PDB entry 9FJK | electron microscopy, 2.84 A resolution | chains B and H of the 5 polymer chains in the assembly

[Chain B]
Name: Spike glycoprotein, Fibritin
Source organism: Severe acute respiratory syndrome coronavirus 2
Reference sequence: chimeric construct of P0DTC2, P10104: residues 1-1204 from P0DTC2 (SPIKE_SARS2) positions 1-1204 (same numbers); residues 1208-1234 from P10104 positions 458-484 (UniProt number = residue number - 750)
Chain sequence (1277 residues; each row starts with the number of its first residue):
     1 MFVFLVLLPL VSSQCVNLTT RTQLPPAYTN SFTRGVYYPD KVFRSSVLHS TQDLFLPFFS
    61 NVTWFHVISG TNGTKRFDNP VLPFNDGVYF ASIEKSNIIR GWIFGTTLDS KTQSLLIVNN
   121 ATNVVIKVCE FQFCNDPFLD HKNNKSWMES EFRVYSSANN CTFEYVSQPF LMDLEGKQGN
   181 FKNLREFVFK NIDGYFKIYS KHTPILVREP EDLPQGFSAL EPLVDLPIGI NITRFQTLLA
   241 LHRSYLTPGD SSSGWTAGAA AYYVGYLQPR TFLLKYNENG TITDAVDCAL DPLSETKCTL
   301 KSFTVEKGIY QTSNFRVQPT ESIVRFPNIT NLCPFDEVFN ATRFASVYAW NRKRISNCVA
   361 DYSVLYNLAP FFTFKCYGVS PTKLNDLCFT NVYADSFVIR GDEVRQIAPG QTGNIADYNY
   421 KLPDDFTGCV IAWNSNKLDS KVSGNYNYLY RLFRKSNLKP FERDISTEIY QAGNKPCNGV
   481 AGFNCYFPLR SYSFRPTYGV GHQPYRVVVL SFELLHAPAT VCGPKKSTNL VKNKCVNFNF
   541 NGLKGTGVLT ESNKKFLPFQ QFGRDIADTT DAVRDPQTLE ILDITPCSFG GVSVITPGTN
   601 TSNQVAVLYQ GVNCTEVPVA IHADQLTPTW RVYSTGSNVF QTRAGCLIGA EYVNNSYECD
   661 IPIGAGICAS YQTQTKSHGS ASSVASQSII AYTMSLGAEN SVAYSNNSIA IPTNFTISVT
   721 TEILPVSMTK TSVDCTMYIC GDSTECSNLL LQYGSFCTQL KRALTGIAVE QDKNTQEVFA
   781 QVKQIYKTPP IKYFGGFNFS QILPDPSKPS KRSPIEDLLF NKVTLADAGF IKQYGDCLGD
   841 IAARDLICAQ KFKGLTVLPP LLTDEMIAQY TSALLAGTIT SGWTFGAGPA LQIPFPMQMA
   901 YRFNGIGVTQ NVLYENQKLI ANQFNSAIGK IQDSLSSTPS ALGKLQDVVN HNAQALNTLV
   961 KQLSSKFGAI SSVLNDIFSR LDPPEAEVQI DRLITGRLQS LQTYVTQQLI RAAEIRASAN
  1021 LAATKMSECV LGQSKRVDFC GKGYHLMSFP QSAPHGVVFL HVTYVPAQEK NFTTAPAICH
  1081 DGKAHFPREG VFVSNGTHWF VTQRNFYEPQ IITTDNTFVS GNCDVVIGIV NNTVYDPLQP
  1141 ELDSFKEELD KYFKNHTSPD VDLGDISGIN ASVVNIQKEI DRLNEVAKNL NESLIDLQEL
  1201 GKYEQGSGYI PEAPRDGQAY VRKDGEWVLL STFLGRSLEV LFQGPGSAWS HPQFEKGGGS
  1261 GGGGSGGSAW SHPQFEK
Disordered / not traced: 1-16, 67-77, 141-150, 174-180, 240-260, 369-373, 412, 497-502, 675-684, 834-843, 1145-1277
Cystine bridges: Cys288-Cys298, Cys376-Cys429, Cys477-Cys485, Cys535-Cys587, Cys614-Cys646, Cys659-Cys668, Cys735-Cys757, Cys740-Cys746, Cys1029-Cys1040, Cys1079-Cys1123
Sequence notes: variant Val67 (Ala in P0DTC2), Ile93 (Thr95 in P0DTC2), Asp140 (Gly142 in P0DTC2), Leu206 (Asn211 in P0DTC2), Val207 (Leu212 in P0DTC2), Arg208 (Val213 in P0DTC2), Glu209 (Arg214 in P0DTC2), Asp336 (Gly339 in P0DTC2), Leu368 (Ser371 in P0DTC2), Pro370 (Ser373 in P0DTC2), Phe372 (Ser375 in P0DTC2), Asn414 (Lys417 in P0DTC2), Lys437 (Asn440 in P0DTC2), Ser443 (Gly446 in P0DTC2), Asn474 (Ser477 in P0DTC2), Lys475 (Thr478 in P0DTC2), Ala481 (Glu484 in P0DTC2), Arg490 (Gln493 in P0DTC2), Ser493 (Gly496 in P0DTC2), Arg495 (Gln498 in P0DTC2), Tyr498 (Asn501 in P0DTC2), His502 (Tyr505 in P0DTC2), Lys544 (Thr547 in P0DTC2), Gly611 (Asp614 in P0DTC2), Tyr652 (His655 in P0DTC2), Lys676 (Asn679 in P0DTC2), His678 (Pro681 in P0DTC2), Lys761 (Asn764 in P0DTC2), Tyr793 (Asp796 in P0DTC2), Lys853 (Asn856 in P0DTC2), His951 (Gln954 in P0DTC2), Lys966 (Asn969 in P0DTC2), Phe978 (Leu981 in P0DTC2); insertion (210-211); engineered mutation Gly679 (Arg682 in P0DTC2), Ser680 (Arg683 in P0DTC2), Ser682 (Arg685 in P0DTC2), Pro889 (Ala892 in P0DTC2), Pro896 (Ala899 in P0DTC2), Pro939 (Ala942 in P0DTC2), Pro983 (Lys986 in P0DTC2), Pro984 (Val987 in P0DTC2), Leu1229 (Phe479 in P10104); conflict Pro814 (Phe817 in P0DTC2); linker (1205-1207); expression tag (1235-1277)
Curated features (UniProtKB/Swiss-Prot):
  - glycosylation (N-linked (GlcNAc...) asparagine): Asn17 (complex), Asn61 (hybrid), Asn331 (complex), Asn603 (hybrid)

[Chain H]
Name: K501SP6 Fv Heavy Chain
Source organism: Homo sapiens
Chain sequence (129 residues; row label = number of the first residue in the row; a row labelled like 35A-35B holds insertion residues (35A, then the next letters in order)):
     1 QVQLQESGPG LVKPSETLSL TCTVSGGSIS SRSYY
35A-35B WG
    36 WIRQPPGKGL EWIGSIYYSG STYYNPSLKS RVTISVDTSK NQFSLKM
82A-82C NSM
    83 TAADTAVYYC ARLRGDEI
100A-100K YYESSGYYSYF
   101 DYWGQGTLVT VSS
Cystine bridges: Cys22-Cys92

[Interface between chain B and chain H]
Residue-residue contacts (8):
  Arg352(B) with Tyr100A(H), hydrogen bond; Tyr100B(H), hydrogen bond
  Asn357(B) with Ser54(H), hydrogen bond
  Pro558(B) with Tyr58(H), hydrophobic
  Gln577(B) with Lys64(H)
  Thr578(B) with Lys64(H), hydrogen bond (backbone-side chain)
  Leu579(B) with Lys64(H), hydrogen bond (backbone-side chain)
  Glu580(B) with Lys64(H)
Also at the interface, not in a pair above, chain B (9 interface residues in all): Asn391, Phe559
Also at the interface, not in a pair above, chain H (9 interface residues in all): Gly55, Tyr59, Glu100C, Tyr100G

[In short]
Chain B and chain H each contribute 9 residues to their interface; the contacts include 5 hydrogen bonds.
Among the polar pairs are Arg352(B)-Tyr100B(H), Arg352(B)-Tyr100A(H) and Asn357(B)-Ser54(H).
Chain B is Spike glycoprotein, Fibritin (Severe acute respiratory syndrome coronavirus 2) and chain H is
K501SP6 Fv Heavy Chain (Homo sapiens); the structure, Omicron BA.1 Spike protein with neutralizing NTD
specific mAb K501SP6, was determined by electron microscopy together with 8C5R from the same study.
